7JY7 - chains D and T of the 12 polymer chains in the assembly; structure by electron microscopy, 2.90 A resolution.

Chain D:
Name: Protein RecA
From: Escherichia coli
UniProtKB: A0A376NU07 (A0A376NU07_ECOLX); residues 0-333 here correspond to UniProt positions 1-334 (UniProt number = residue number + 1)
Amino-acid sequence (334 residues; row label = number of the first residue in the row; numbering starts at 0):
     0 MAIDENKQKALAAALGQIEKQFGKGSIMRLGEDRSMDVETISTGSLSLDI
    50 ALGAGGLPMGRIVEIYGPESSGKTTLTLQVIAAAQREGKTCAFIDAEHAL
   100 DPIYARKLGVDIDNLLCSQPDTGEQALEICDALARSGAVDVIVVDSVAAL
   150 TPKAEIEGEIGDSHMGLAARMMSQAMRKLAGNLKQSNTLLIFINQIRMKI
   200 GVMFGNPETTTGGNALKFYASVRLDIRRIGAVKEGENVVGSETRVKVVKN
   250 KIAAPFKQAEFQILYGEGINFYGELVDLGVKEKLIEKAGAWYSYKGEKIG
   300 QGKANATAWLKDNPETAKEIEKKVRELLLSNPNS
Disordered / not traced: 0
Bound ions: Mg2+: Thr-73 (together with ATP-gamma-S)
Small-molecule neighbours:
  - ATP-gamma-S (AGS; phosphothiophosphoric acid-adenylate ester), molecule 1: Glu-68, Ser-69, Ser-70, Gly-71, Lys-72, Thr-73, Thr-74, Glu-96, Asp-100, Tyr-103, Ser-240, Tyr-264, Gly-265
  - ATP-gamma-S (AGS), molecule 2: Phe-217, Lys-248, Asn-249, Lys-250, Ile-251, Ala-252, Ala-253, Pro-254
What the authors report for this chain:
  - binding site for the 48-nt DNA strand: Arg-226
  - mutagenesis - K286N, K302N: decreased binding to dsDNA (citing earlier work)

Chain T:
Molecule: 48-nt DNA strand
Sequence (48 nucleotides; numbered 1 to 48; the number before each row is that of its first residue):
     1 GTACTTGCTTAATTGAATGCGTGGGCGACGTAGGCTGACTCGACACCG

How chain D and chain T interact:
Residue-residue contacts - 11 pairs, chain D then chain T:
  Ser-162(D) / DG27(T)  phosphate contact
  Met-164(D) / DG27(T)  base contact
  Met-164(D) / DA28(T)  base contact
  Arg-169(D) / DA28(T)  base contact
  Ile-199(D) / DG25(T)  base contact
  Gly-200(D) / DG24(T)  hydrogen bond to the base
  Gln-300(D) / DT10(T)  hydrogen bond to the base
  Gln-300(D) / DA11(T)  sugar contact
  Gly-301(D) / DA11(T)  phosphate contact
  Gly-301(D) / DA12(T)  phosphate contact
  Lys-302(D) / DA12(T)  hydrogen bond to the phosphate
Interface residues without a listed pair, chain D (11 interface residues in all): Lys-286, Ala-289, Asn-304
Interface residues without a listed pair, chain T (8 interface residues in all): DT13

In short:
The interface between chain D and chain T involves 11 residues on one side and 8 on the other; the contacts
include 3 hydrogen bonds. Polar contacts include Gly-200(D)/DG24(T), Gln-300(D)/DT10(T) and
Lys-302(D)/DA12(T). From the paper: a binding site for the 48-nt DNA strand at Arg-226(D); K286N and K302N of
chain D reduce binding to dsDNA.
Chain D is Protein RecA (Escherichia coli) and chain T is a 48-nt DNA strand; the structure, Structure of a 12
base pair RecA-D loop complex, was determined by electron microscopy together with 7JY6, 7JY8 and 7JY9 from
the same study.
